9BOG - chains C and H of the 4 polymer chains in the assembly; structure by electron microscopy, 3.99 A resolution.

# Chain C
Name: Type 1 fimbria chaperone FimC
From: Escherichia coli
UniProtKB: Q643I0 (Q643I0_ECOLX); residues 1-205 here correspond to UniProt positions 37-241 (UniProt number = residue number + 36)
Sequence (211 residues; each row starts with the number of its first residue):
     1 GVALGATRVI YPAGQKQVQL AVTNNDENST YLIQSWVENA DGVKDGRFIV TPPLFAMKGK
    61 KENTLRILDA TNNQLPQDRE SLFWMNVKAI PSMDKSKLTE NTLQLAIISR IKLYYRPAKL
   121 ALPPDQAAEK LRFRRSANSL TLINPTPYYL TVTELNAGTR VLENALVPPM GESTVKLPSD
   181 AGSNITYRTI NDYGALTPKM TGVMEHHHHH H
Disordered / not traced: 206-211
Sequence notes: expression tag (206-211)

# Chain H
Name: Type 1 fimbrin D-mannose specific adhesin
From: Escherichia coli
UniProtKB: P08191 (FIMH_ECOLI); residues 1-279 here correspond to UniProt positions 22-300 (UniProt number = residue number + 21)
Sequence (279 residues; numbered 1 to 279; the number before each row is that of its first residue):
     1 FACKTANGTA IPIGGGSANV YVNLAPVVNV GQNLVVDLST QIFCHNDYPE TITDYVTLQR
    61 GSAYGGVLSN FSGTVKYSGS SYPFPTTSET PRVVYNSRTD KPWPVALYLT PVSSAGGVAI
   121 KAGSLIAVLI LRQTNNYNSD DFQFVWNIYA NNDVVVPTGG CDVSARDVTV TLPDYPGSVP
   181 IPLTVYCAKS QNLGYYLSGT TADAGNSIFT NTASFSPAQG VGVQLTRNGT IIPANNTVSL
   241 GAVGTSAVSL GLTANYARTG GQVTAGNVQS IIGVTFVYQ
Cystine bridges: Cys3-Cys44, Cys161-Cys187
Reported in the primary citation:
  - conformationally variable residues (domain motion): Gly159 to Gly160
  - mutagenesis - G159A/G160A, G159DEL: unchanged binding to Outer membrane usher protein FimD

# Chain C / chain H interface
Pairs across the interface (5; chain C residue first):
  Glu62(C) - Asp174(H)
  Asn191(C) - Ser216(H)
  Tyr193(C) - Ser216(H)
  Tyr193(C) - Gly266(H)
  Tyr193(C) - Asn267(H)
Other interface residues (no listed pair), chain C (4 interface residues in all): Ala195
Other interface residues (no listed pair), chain H (6 interface residues in all): Phe215, Ala265

# Overview
4 residues of chain C face 6 of chain H across their interface. From the paper: G159A/G160A and G159DEL of
chain H leave binding to Outer membrane usher protein FimD unchanged; conformational variability at Gly159(H).
Here chain C is Type 1 fimbria chaperone FimC and chain H is Type 1 fimbrin D-mannose specific adhesin, both
from Escherichia coli. Entry 9BOG (Structural basis for adhesin secretion by the outer-membrane usher in type
1 pili) was determined by electron microscopy.
